Entry 3PCR (X-ray diffraction, 2.50 A resolution); this record covers chains A and B.

Chain A:
Molecule: EspG
Organism: Escherichia coli
UniProtKB: Q7DB50 (Q7DB50_ECO57); residue numbers follow UniProt; this construct covers 42-398
Amino-acid sequence (357 residues; each row starts with the number of its first residue):
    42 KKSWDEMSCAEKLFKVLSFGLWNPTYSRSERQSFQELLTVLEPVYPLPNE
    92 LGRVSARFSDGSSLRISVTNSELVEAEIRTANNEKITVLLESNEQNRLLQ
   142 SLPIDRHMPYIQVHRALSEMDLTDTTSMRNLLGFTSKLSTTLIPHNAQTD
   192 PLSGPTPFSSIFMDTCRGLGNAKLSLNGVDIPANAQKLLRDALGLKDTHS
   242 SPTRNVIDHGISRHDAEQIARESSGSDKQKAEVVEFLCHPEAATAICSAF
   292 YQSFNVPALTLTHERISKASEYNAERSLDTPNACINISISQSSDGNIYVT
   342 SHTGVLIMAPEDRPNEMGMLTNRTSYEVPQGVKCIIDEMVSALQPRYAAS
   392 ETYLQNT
Unresolved in the structure: 42-46, 396-398
Modified positions: Mse48, Mse149, Mse161, Mse169, Mse204, Mse349, Mse358, Mse360, Mse380 (selenomethionine; parent Met)

Chain B:
Molecule: ADP-ribosylation factor 6
Organism: Homo sapiens
UniProtKB: P62330 (ARF6_HUMAN); residue numbers follow UniProt; this construct covers 14-175
Amino-acid sequence (162 residues; numbered 14 to 175; the number before each row is that of its first residue):
    14 MRILMLGLDAAGKTTILYKLKLGQSVTTIPTVGFNVETVTYKNVKFNVWD
    64 VGGQDKIRPLWRHYYTGTQGLIFVVDCADRDRIDEARQELHRIINDREMR
   114 DAIILIFANKQDLPDAMKPHEIQEKLGLTRIRDRNWYVQPSCATSGDGLY
   164 EGLTWLTSNYKS
Unresolved in the structure: 174-175
Modified positions: Mse14, Mse18, Mse112, Mse130 (selenomethionine; parent Met)
Swiss-Prot annotation at these positions:
  - binding site (GTP): Ala23 to Thr28, Thr41 to Thr44, Asp63 to Gln67, Asn122 to Asp125, Cys155, Ala156
  - mutagenesis: Thr27 (T27N: Constitutively inactivated. Fails to associate with membranes. Does not inhibit filopodia formation), Gln67 (Q67L: Constitutively active. Inhibits filopodia formation and dendritic branching)
Ion coordination: Mg2+: Thr27, Thr44 (together with GTP)
Small-molecule neighbours: GTP: Leu21, Asp22, Ala23, Ala24, Gly25, Lys26, Thr27, Thr28, Thr41, Ile42, Pro43, Thr44, Asp63, Val64, Gly65, Gly66, Gln67, Asn122, Lys123, Asp125, Leu126, Cys155, Ala156, Thr157

How chain A and chain B interact:
Residue-residue contacts - 30 pairs, chain A then chain B:
  Mse149(A) - Ile42(B)
  Pro150(A) - Tyr31(B)
  Pro150(A) - Thr41(B)
  Pro150(A) - Ile42(B)  hydrogen bond (backbone-backbone)
  Pro150(A) - Asn48(B)
  Tyr151(A) - Tyr31(B)  hydrophobic
  Tyr151(A) - Leu35(B)
  Tyr151(A) - Val39(B)  hydrophobic
  Tyr151(A) - Thr40(B)
  Tyr151(A) - Thr41(B)
  Tyr151(A) - Ile42(B)
  Ile152(A) - Thr40(B)  hydrogen bond (backbone-backbone)
  Ile152(A) - Ile42(B)  hydrophobic
  Thr182(A) - Ile42(B)
  Leu183(A) - Ile42(B)
  Pro185(A) - Ile42(B)
  Leu302(A) - Thr40(B)
  Leu302(A) - Thr41(B)
  Thr303(A) - Thr40(B)
  Arg306(A) - Thr40(B)  hydrogen bond
  Pro351(A) - Ser38(B)
  Glu352(A) - Asp125(B)
  Glu352(A) - Thr157(B)
  Asp353(A) - Lys32(B)  salt bridge
  Asp353(A) - Gln37(B)
  Asp353(A) - Ser38(B)  hydrogen bond (side chain-backbone)
  Asp353(A) - Thr157(B)  hydrogen bond (backbone-backbone)
  Asp353(A) - Ser158(B)
  Arg354(A) - Gln37(B)
  Glu392(A) - Thr40(B)  hydrogen bond
Other interface residues (no listed pair), chain A (16 interface residues in all): Val154
Other interface residues (no listed pair), chain B (17 interface residues in all): Thr27, Gly36, Pro43, Cys155

Overview:
The interface between chain A and chain B involves 16 residues on one side and 17 on the other; the contacts
include 6 hydrogen bonds and 1 salt bridge. Polar contacts include Asp353(A)-Lys32(B), Arg306(A)-Thr40(B) and
Asp353(A)-Ser38(B). Ligands of chain B: GTP.
Here chain A is EspG (Escherichia coli) and chain B is ADP-ribosylation factor 6 (Homo sapiens). Entry 3PCR
(Structure of EspG-Arf6 complex) was determined by X-ray diffraction (same publication as 3PCS).
